3J8V - chains C and E of the 13 polymer chains in the assembly; structure by electron microscopy, 13.90 A resolution (very low resolution: no residue pairs are listed; an interface is given only as per-side residue counts).

== Chain C (and E) ==
Protein: L1
Source organism: Human papillomavirus type 16
Notes: chain E of this document is another copy of the same molecule, construct and numbering; everything in this record applies to it too
Reference sequence: Q4VRM0 (Q4VRM0_HPV16); residues 21-474 here correspond to UniProt positions 47-500 (UniProt number = residue number + 26)
Amino-acid sequence (455 residues; row label = number of the first residue in the row):
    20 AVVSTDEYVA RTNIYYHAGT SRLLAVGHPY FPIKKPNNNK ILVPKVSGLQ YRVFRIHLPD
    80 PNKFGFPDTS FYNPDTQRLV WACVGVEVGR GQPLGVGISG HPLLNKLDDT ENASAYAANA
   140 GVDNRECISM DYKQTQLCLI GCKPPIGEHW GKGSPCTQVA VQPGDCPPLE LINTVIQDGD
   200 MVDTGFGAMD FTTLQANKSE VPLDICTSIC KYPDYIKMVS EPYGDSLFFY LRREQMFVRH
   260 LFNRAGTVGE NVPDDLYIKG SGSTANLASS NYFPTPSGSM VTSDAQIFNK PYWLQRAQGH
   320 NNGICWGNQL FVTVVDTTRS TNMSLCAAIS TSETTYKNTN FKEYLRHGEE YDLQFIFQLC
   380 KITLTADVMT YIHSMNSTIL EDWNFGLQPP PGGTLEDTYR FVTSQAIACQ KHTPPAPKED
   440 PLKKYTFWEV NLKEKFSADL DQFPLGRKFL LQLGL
Disordered / not traced: 404-437
Differences from the reference sequence: expression tag (20); conflict Gln-177 (Asn203 in Q4VRM0), Gln-181 (Asn207 in Q4VRM0), Leu-472 (Ala498 in Q4VRM0)

== Interface between chain C and chain E ==
At this resolution (14 A) residue pairs are not listed: 4 residues of chain C and 4 of chain E lie at the interface.

== In short ==
Chain C and chain E each contribute 4 residues to their interface.
Chain C and chain E are both L1 (Human papillomavirus type 16); the structure, Cryo-EM reconstruction of
quasi-HPV16 complex with H16.14J Fab, was determined by electron microscopy (same publication as 3J8W).
